PDB entry 5TCJ | X-ray diffraction, 2.40 A resolution | chains A and B of the 4 polymer chains in the assembly

Chain A:
Protein: Tryptophan synthase alpha chain
Organism: Mycobacterium tuberculosis (strain ATCC 25618 / H37Rv)
Notes: EC 4.2.1.20
UniProtKB: P9WFY1 (TRPA_MYCTU); numbering as in UniProt (aligned over 1-270)
Sequence (276 residues; each row starts with the number of its first residue):
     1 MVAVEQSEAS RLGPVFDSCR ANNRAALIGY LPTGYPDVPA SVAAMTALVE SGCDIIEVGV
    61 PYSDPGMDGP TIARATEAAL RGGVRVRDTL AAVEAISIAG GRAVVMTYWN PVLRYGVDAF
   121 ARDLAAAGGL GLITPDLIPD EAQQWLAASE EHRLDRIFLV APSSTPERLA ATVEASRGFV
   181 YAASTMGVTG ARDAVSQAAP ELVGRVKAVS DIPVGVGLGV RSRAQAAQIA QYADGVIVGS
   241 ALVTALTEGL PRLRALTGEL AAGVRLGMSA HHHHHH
Unresolved in the structure: 1-7, 185-195, 268-276
Sequence notes: expression tag (271-276)
Ligand contacts:
  - brd4592 (79V; (2R,3S,4R)-3-(2'-fluoro[1,1'-biphenyl]-4-yl)-4-(hydroxymethyl)azetidine-2-carbonitrile): Tyr-62, Asp-64, Gly-66, Met-67, Tyr-108, Asp-136
  - malonate ion (MLI): Ile-72, Tyr-181, Gly-217, Leu-218, Gly-219, Val-220, Ile-237, Val-238, Gly-239, Ser-240
Curated features (UniProtKB/Swiss-Prot):
  - active site (Proton acceptor): Glu-57, Asp-68
Reported in the primary citation:
  - binding site for brd4592: Asp-64, Gly-66
  - catalytic residues: Asp-68 (citing earlier work)
  - mutagenesis - G66V (>1,000 nM): decreased binding to brd4592

Chain B:
Protein: Tryptophan synthase beta chain
Organism: Mycobacterium tuberculosis (strain ATCC 25618 / H37Rv)
Notes: EC 4.2.1.20
UniProtKB: P9WFX9 (TRPB_MYCTU); residues 1-410 here correspond to UniProt positions 13-422 (UniProt number = residue number + 12)
Sequence (410 residues; each row starts with the number of its first residue):
     1 MSAAIAEPTS HDPDSGGHFG GPSGWGGRYV PEALMAVIEE VTAAYQKERV SQDFLDDLDR
    61 LQANYAGRPS PLYEATRLSQ HAGSARIFLK REDLNHTGSH KINNVLGQAL LARRMGKTRV
   121 IAETGAGQHG VATATACALL GLDCVIYMGG IDTARQALNV ARMRLLGAEV VAVQTGSKTL
   181 KDAINEAFRD WVANADNTYY CFGTAAGPHP FPTMVRDFQR IIGMEARVQI QGQAGRLPDA
   241 VVACVGGGSN AIGIFHAFLD DPGVRLVGFE AAGDGVETGR HAATFTAGSP GAFHGSFSYL
   301 LQDEDGQTIE SHSISAGLDY PGVGPEHAWL KEAGRVDYRP ITDSEAMDAF GLLCRMEGII
   361 PAIESAHAVA GALKLGVELG RGAVIVVNLS GRGDKDVETA AKWFGLLGND
Unresolved in the structure: 1-8, 408-410
Metal / ion sites: Cs+ site 1: Gly-67, Pro-69 (shared with 2 residues of chain D); Cs+ site 2: Gly-246, Ala-282, Thr-284, Tyr-320, Gly-322; Cs+ site 3: Lys-402, Trp-403 (shared with 2 residues of chain H)
Ligand contacts:
  - brd4592 (79V; (2R,3S,4R)-3-(2'-fluoro[1,1'-biphenyl]-4-yl)-4-(hydroxymethyl)azetidine-2-carbonitrile): Tyr-29, Val-30, Pro-31, Leu-34, Ile-184, Asn-185, Phe-188, Trp-191, Tyr-200, Phe-202, Gly-207, Pro-208, Phe-211, Phe-293, His-294, Gly-295
  - P1T (2-[({3-hydroxy-2-methyl-5-[(phosphonooxy)methyl]pyridin-4-yl}methyl)amino]acrylic acid): Ser-99, His-100, Lys-101, Glu-123, Thr-124, Gly-125, Ala-126, Gly-127, Gln-128, His-129, Leu-180, Gly-203, Thr-204, Cys-244, Val-245, Gly-246, Gly-247, Gly-248, Ser-249, Asn-250, Gly-317, Leu-318, Ala-362, Glu-364, Ser-365, Ser-390, Gly-391
Reported in the primary citation:
  - binding site for brd4592: Leu-34, Ile-184, Phe-188, Phe-202, His-294
  - mutagenesis - N185S (239.3 +/- 3.1 nM): decreased binding to brd4592

Interface between chain A and chain B:
Residue-residue contacts (53; chain A residue first):
  Pro-61(A) / Gln-307(B)  hydrogen bond (backbone-side chain)
  Tyr-62(A) / Phe-293(B)
  Tyr-62(A) / Gly-306(B)
  Tyr-62(A) / Gln-307(B)
  Tyr-62(A) / Thr-308(B)
  Ser-63(A) / Gln-307(B)  hydrogen bond (backbone-side chain)
  Ser-63(A) / Thr-308(B)  hydrogen bond (side chain-backbone)
  Asp-64(A) / Lys-181(B)  salt bridge
  Asp-64(A) / Asn-185(B)  hydrogen bond
  Asp-64(A) / Phe-293(B)
  Asp-64(A) / Thr-308(B)  hydrogen bond
  Pro-65(A) / Arg-189(B)  hydrogen bond (backbone-side chain)
  Gly-66(A) / Phe-188(B)
  Gly-66(A) / Arg-189(B)  hydrogen bond (backbone-side chain)
  Met-67(A) / Pro-31(B)  hydrophobic
  Asp-68(A) / Arg-189(B)  hydrogen bond (backbone-side chain)
  Leu-80(A) / Gln-307(B)
  Arg-85(A) / Glu-304(B)  salt bridge
  Arg-85(A) / Asp-305(B)  salt bridge
  Val-86(A) / Asp-305(B)  hydrogen bond (backbone-side chain)
  Asn-110(A) / Gly-291(B)
  Asn-110(A) / Ala-292(B)  hydrogen bond (side chain-backbone)
  Asn-110(A) / Gln-302(B)  hydrogen bond
  Asn-110(A) / Gly-306(B)  hydrogen bond (side chain-backbone)
  Pro-111(A) / Asp-305(B)
  Leu-113(A) / Ala-292(B)  hydrophobic
  Arg-114(A) / Gln-302(B)
  Arg-114(A) / Asp-303(B)  hydrogen bond (side chain-backbone)
  Arg-114(A) / Glu-304(B)
  Arg-114(A) / Asp-305(B)
  Arg-114(A) / Gly-306(B)
  Pro-135(A) / Pro-31(B)
  Asp-136(A) / Tyr-29(B)
  Asp-136(A) / Val-30(B)
  Ile-138(A) / Arg-28(B)
  Ile-138(A) / Val-30(B)
  Ile-138(A) / Glu-32(B)
  Ile-138(A) / Met-35(B)  hydrophobic
  Glu-141(A) / His-18(B)  salt bridge
  Glu-141(A) / Gly-27(B)
  Glu-141(A) / Arg-28(B)  hydrogen bond (side chain-backbone)
  Glu-141(A) / Tyr-29(B)
  Gln-143(A) / Ser-23(B)
  Leu-159(A) / Glu-32(B)
  Val-160(A) / Glu-32(B)
  Ala-161(A) / Ala-33(B)  hydrophobic
  Ser-163(A) / Ala-33(B)  hydrogen bond (side chain-backbone)
  Ser-163(A) / Ala-36(B)
  Ser-164(A) / Glu-32(B)  hydrogen bond
  Arg-168(A) / Glu-32(B)  salt bridge
  Arg-168(A) / Met-35(B)
  Arg-168(A) / Glu-39(B)  salt bridge
  Thr-172(A) / Glu-32(B)
Also at the interface, not in a pair above, chain A (32 interface residues in all): Ala-73, Arg-74, Val-84, Trp-109, Leu-137
Also at the interface, not in a pair above, chain B (33 interface residues in all): Gly-16, Pro-22, Thr-175, Asp-182, Val-192, Ser-289, Phe-297

In short:
Chain A and chain B form an interface of 32 and 33 residues respectively, with 16 hydrogen bonds and 6 salt
bridges. Among the polar pairs are Asp-64(A)/Lys-181(B), Arg-85(A)/Glu-304(B) and Arg-85(A)/Asp-305(B).
Brd4592 is bound between chain A and chain B. The paper reports the catalytic residue Asp-68(A); G66V of chain
A reduces binding to brd4592.
Here chain A is Tryptophan synthase alpha chain and chain B is Tryptophan synthase beta chain, both from
Mycobacterium tuberculosis (strain ATCC 25618 / H37Rv). Entry 5TCJ (Crystal structure of tryptophan synthase
from M. tuberculosis - aminoacrylate and BRD4592-bound form) was determined by X-ray diffraction, deposited
together with 5TCF, 5TCG, 5TCH and 5TCI.
